Entry 9N5D (X-ray diffraction, 3.35 A resolution); this record covers chains R and B of the 13 polymer chains in the assembly.

== Chain R ==
Molecule: 10-nt RNA strand
Sequence (10 nucleotides; numbered 1 to 10; the number before each row is that of its first residue):
     1 AUCGAGAGGC

== Chain B ==
Protein: DNA-directed RNA polymerase II subunit RPB2
Organism: Saccharomyces cerevisiae S288C
Notes: EC 2.7.7.6
UniProt: P08518 (RPB2_YEAST); residues 1-1224 here = UniProt positions 1-1224
Chain sequence (1224 residues; each row starts with the number of its first residue):
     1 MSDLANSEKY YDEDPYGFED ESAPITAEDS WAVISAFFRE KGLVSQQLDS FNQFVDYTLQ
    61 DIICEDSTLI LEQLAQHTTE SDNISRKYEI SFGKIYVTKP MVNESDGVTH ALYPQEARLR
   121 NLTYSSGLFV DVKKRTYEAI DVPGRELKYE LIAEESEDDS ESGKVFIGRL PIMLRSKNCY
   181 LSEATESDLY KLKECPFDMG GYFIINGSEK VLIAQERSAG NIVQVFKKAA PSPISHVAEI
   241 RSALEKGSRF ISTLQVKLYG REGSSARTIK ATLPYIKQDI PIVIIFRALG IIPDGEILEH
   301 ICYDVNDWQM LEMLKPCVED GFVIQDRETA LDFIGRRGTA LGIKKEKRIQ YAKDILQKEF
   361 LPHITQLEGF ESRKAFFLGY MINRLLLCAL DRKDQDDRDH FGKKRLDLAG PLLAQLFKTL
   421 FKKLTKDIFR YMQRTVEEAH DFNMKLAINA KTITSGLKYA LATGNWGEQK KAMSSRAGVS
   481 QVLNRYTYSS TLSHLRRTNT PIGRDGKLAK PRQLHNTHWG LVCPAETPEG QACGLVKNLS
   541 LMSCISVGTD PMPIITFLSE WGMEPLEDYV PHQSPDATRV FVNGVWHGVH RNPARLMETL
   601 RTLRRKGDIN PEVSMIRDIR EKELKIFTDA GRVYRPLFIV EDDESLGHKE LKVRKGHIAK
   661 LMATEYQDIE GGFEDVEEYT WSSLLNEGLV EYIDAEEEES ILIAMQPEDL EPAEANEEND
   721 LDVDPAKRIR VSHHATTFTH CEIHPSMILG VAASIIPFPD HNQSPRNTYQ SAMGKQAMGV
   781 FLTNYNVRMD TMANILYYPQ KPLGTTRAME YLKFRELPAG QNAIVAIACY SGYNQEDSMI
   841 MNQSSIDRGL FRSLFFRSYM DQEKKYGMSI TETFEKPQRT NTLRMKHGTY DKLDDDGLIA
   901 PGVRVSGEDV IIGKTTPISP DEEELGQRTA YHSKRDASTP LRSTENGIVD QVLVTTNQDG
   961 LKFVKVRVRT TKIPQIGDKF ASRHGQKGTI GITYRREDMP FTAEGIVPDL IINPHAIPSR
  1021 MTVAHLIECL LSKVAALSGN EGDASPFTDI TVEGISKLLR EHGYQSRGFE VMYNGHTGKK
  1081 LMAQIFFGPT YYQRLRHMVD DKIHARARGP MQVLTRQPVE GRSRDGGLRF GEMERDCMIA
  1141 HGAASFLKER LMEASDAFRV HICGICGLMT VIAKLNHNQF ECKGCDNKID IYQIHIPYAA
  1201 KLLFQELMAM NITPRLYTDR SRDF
Not modelled in the structure: 1-19, 74-85, 139-161, 338-344, 439-445, 503-508, 645-647, 669-675, 715-720, 920-929, 1222-1224
Ion coordination: Zn2+: Cys1166, Cys1182, Cys1185

== How chain R and chain B interact ==
Contacting residue pairs (12; chain R residue first):
  A1(R) - Gln1112(B)  hydrogen bond to the phosphate
  G4(R) - Ala477(B)  phosphate contact
  A5(R) - Gly478(B)  sugar contact
  A5(R) - Gln481(B)  sugar contact
  A7(R) - Gln776(B)  hydrogen bond to the sugar
  A7(R) - His1097(B)  sugar contact
  G8(R) - Gln776(B)  sugar contact
  G8(R) - Lys979(B)  hydrogen bond to the phosphate
  G8(R) - His1097(B)  sugar contact
  G9(R) - Lys979(B)  salt bridge to the phosphate
  G9(R) - Lys987(B)  salt bridge to the phosphate
  C10(R) - Lys987(B)  salt bridge to the phosphate
Other interface residues (no listed pair), chain B (12 interface residues in all): Thr463, Asn465, Pro528, Ala772

== Overview ==
7 residues of chain R face 12 of chain B across their interface, with 3 hydrogen bonds and 3 salt bridges.
Among the polar pairs are A7(R)-Gln776(B), A1(R)-Gln1112(B) and G8(R)-Lys979(B). Cys1166(B), Cys1182(B) and
Cys1185(B) form the Zn2+ site.
Chain R is a 10-nt RNA strand and chain B is DNA-directed RNA polymerase II subunit RPB2 (Saccharomyces
cerevisiae S288C); the structure, RNA polymerase II elongation complex with 8-oxoG at +1 site, CMP added, was
determined by X-ray diffraction, deposited together with 9N5B, 9N5C, 9N5E, 9N5F and 9N5G.
